5JPM - chains C and I of the 5 polymer chains in the assembly; structure by X-ray diffraction, 3.75 A resolution.

== Chain C ==
Name: Complement C4-A
Organism: Homo sapiens
UniProtKB: P0C0L4 (CO4A_HUMAN); residue numbers follow UniProt; this construct covers 1454-1744
Amino-acid sequence (291 residues; row label = number of the first residue in the row):
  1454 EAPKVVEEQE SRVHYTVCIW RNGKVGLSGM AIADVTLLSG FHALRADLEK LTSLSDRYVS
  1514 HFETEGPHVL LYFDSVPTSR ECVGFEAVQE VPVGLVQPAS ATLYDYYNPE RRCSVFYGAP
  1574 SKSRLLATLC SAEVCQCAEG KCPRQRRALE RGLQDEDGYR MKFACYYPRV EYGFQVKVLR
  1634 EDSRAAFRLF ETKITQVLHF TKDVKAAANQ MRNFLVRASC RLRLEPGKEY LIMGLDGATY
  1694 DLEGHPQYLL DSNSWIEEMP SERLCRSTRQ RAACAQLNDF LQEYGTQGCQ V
Unresolved in the structure: 1454-1457
Disulfides: Cys1471-Cys1535, Cys1583-Cys1588, Cys1595-Cys1673, Cys1618-Cys1742, Cys1718-Cys1727

== Chain I ==
Name: Mannan-binding lectin serine protease 2
Organism: Homo sapiens
Notes: EC 3.4.21.104
UniProtKB: O00187 (MASP2_HUMAN); residues 291-444 here = UniProt positions 291-444
Amino-acid sequence (154 residues; numbered 291 to 444; the number before each row is that of its first residue):
   291 IHYTSTAHAC PYPMAPPNGH VSPVQAKYIL KDSFSIFCET GYELLQGHLP LKSFTAVCQK
   351 DGSWDRPMPA CSIVDCGPPD DLPSGRVEYI TGPGVTTYKA VIQYSCEETF YTMKVNDGKY
   411 VCEADGFWTS SKGEKSLPVC EPVCGLSART TGGR
Unresolved in the structure: 291-295, 441-444
Disulfides: Cys300-Cys348, Cys328-Cys361, Cys366-Cys412, Cys396-Cys430
Construct notes: engineered mutation His298 (Gln in O00187), Ala299 (Pro in O00187)
Swiss-Prot annotation at these positions:
  - site: Arg444 (Cleavage)
  - natural variant: Val377 (V377A: No effect on catalytic activity)
  - mutagenesis: Arg444 (R444Q: Abolishes autocatalytic cleavage)

== Interface between chain C and chain I ==
Pairs across the interface (17):
  Arg1716(C) - Asp365(I)  salt bridge
  Arg1716(C) - Gly367(I)
  Arg1716(C) - Pro368(I)
  Arg1716(C) - Thr386(I)  hydrogen bond
  Ser1720(C) - Asp365(I)
  Ser1720(C) - Gly367(I)
  Ser1720(C) - Pro368(I)
  Thr1721(C) - Glu333(I)  hydrogen bond
  Thr1721(C) - Val364(I)
  Thr1721(C) - Asp365(I)  hydrogen bond (side chain-backbone)
  Arg1722(C) - Cys366(I)
  Arg1722(C) - Gly416(I)  hydrogen bond (side chain-backbone)
  Arg1722(C) - Phe417(I)
  Arg1724(C) - Glu333(I)  salt bridge
  Arg1724(C) - Leu335(I)
  Arg1724(C) - His338(I)
  Arg1724(C) - Pro340(I)
Interface residues without a listed pair, chain C (8 interface residues in all): Leu1717, Arg1719, Ala1725

== In short ==
The interface between chain C and chain I involves 8 residues on one side and 12 on the other; the contacts
include 4 hydrogen bonds and 2 salt bridges. Polar contacts include Arg1716(C)-Asp365(I), Arg1724(C)-Glu333(I)
and Arg1716(C)-Thr386(I). From UniProt: one mutagenesis site on chain I.
Here chain C is Complement C4-A and chain I is Mannan-binding lectin serine protease 2, both from Homo
sapiens. Entry 5JPM (Structure of the complex of human complement C4 with MASP-2 rebuilt using iMDFF) was
determined by X-ray diffraction together with 5JPN and 5JTW from the same study.
